7APD - chains D and T of the 10 polymer chains in the assembly; structure by electron microscopy, 3.90 A resolution.

# Chain D
Name: Replication protein E1
Organism: Bovine papillomavirus
Notes: EC 3.6.4.12
UniProt: P03116 (VE1_BPV1); numbering as in UniProt (aligned over 308-605)
Sequence (298 residues; numbered 308 to 605; the number before each row is that of its first residue):
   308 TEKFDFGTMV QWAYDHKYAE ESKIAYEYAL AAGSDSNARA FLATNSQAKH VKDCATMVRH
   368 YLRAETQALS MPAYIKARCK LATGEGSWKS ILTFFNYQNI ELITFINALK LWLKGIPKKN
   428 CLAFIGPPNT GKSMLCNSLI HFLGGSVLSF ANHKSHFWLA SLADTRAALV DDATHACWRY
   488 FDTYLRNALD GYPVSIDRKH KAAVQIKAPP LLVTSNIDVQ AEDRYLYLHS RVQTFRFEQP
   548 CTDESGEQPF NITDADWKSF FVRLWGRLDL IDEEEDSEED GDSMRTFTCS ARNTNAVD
Disordered / not traced: 595-605
UniProt features mapped onto this chain:
  - binding site (ATP): Gly433 to Ser440
  - cross-link: Lys514 (Glycyl lysine isopeptide (Lys-Gly) (interchain with G-Cter in SUMO))
  - mutagenesis: Lys514 (K514R: Complete loss of sumoylation)
From the paper describing this entry:
  - binding site for the 36-nt DNA strand (chain T): Lys310, Thr351 to Ser353
  - mutagenesis - K310A, N352G, N352K: decreased catalytic activity
  - binding site for the 40-nt DNA strand: Lys506, His507

# Chain T
Molecule: 36-nt DNA strand
Sequence (36 nucleotides; numbered 42 to 77; the number before each row is that of its first residue):
    42 CCCCCCCGTG CGCGCTGAGG TGCGGTGTGA AATACA

# How chain D and chain T interact
Residue-residue contacts - 13 pairs, chain D then chain T:
  Thr308(D) - DG51(T)  hydrogen bond to the phosphate
  Glu309(D) - DC52(T)  phosphate contact
  Arg346(D) - DT50(T)  sugar contact
  Ala347(D) - DC52(T)  phosphate contact
  Leu349(D) - DG49(T)  base contact
  Leu349(D) - DT50(T)  base contact
  Ala350(D) - DT50(T)  base contact
  Ala350(D) - DG51(T)  sugar contact
  Ala350(D) - DC52(T)  sugar contact
  Thr351(D) - DC52(T)  hydrogen bond to the phosphate
  Asn352(D) - DG53(T)  hydrogen bond to the phosphate
  Ser353(D) - DG53(T)  phosphate contact
  Lys356(D) - DG53(T)  base contact

# Summary
The interface between chain D and chain T involves 10 residues on one side and 5 on the other, with 3 hydrogen
bonds. Among the polar pairs are Thr308(D)-DG51(T), Thr351(D)-DC52(T) and Asn352(D)-DG53(T). The paper reports
a binding site for the 36-nt DNA strand (chain T) at Lys310(D) and Thr351(D); K310A, N352G and N352K of chain
D reduce catalytic activity.
Here chain D is Replication protein E1 (Bovine papillomavirus) and chain T is a 36-nt DNA strand. Entry 7APD
(Bovine Papillomavirus E1 DNA helicase-replication fork complex) was determined by electron microscopy.
